Entry 3QFJ (X-ray diffraction, 2.29 A resolution); this record covers chains A and E of the 5 polymer chains in the assembly.

== Chain A ==
Protein: HLA class I histocompatibility antigen, A-2 alpha chain
Source organism: Homo sapiens
UniProtKB: P01892 (1A02_HUMAN); residues 1-275 here correspond to UniProt positions 25-299 (UniProt number = residue number + 24)
Amino-acid sequence (275 residues; numbered 1 to 275; the number before each row is that of its first residue):
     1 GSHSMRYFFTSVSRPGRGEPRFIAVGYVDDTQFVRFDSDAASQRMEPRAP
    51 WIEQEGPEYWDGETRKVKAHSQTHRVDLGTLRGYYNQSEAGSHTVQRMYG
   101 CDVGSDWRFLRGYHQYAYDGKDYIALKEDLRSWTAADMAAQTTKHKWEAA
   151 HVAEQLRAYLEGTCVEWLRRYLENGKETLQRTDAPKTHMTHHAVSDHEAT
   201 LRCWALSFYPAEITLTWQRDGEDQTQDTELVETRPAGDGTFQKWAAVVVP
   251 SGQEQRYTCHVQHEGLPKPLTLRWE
Cystine bridges: Cys101-Cys164, Cys203-Cys259

== Chain E ==
Protein: A6 beta chain
Source organism: Homo sapiens
Amino-acid sequence (245 residues; row label = number of the first residue in the row; note: 2 numbers in that range are skipped by the numbering (no residue carries them; nothing is unmodelled there)):
     1 NAGVTQTPKFQVLKTGQSMTLQCAQDMNHEYMSWYRQDPGMGLRLIHYSV
    51 GAGITDQGEVPNG
    65 YNVSRSTTEDFPLRLLSAAPSQTSVYFCASRPGLAGGRP
   105 EQYFGPGTRLTV
  116A T
   117 EDLKNVFPPEVAVFEPSEAEISHTQKATLVCLATGFYPDHVELSWWVNGK
   167 EVHSGVSTDPQPLKEQPALNDSRYALSSRLRVSATFWQDPRNHFRCQVQF
   217 YGLSENDEWTQDRAKPVTQIVSAEAWGRAD
Cystine bridges: Cys23-Cys92, Cys147-Cys212
Reported in the primary citation:
  - conformationally variable residues (loop rearrangement): Gly101

== Chain A / chain E interface ==
Pairs across the interface (9; chain A residue first):
  Gln72(A) with Leu98(E)
  Thr73(A) with Leu98(E)
  Lys146(A) with Ala99(E), hydrogen bond (side chain-backbone)
  Ala150(A) with Gly100(E); Gly101(E); Arg102(E)
  His151(A) with Arg102(E)
  Glu154(A) with Arg102(E), salt bridge
  Gln155(A) with Pro103(E)
Also at the interface, not in a pair above, chain A (8 interface residues in all): Ala69
The authors on this interface:
  - pairs named by the authors: Glu154(A)-Arg102(E) (salt bridge)

== Overview ==
The interface between chain A and chain E involves 8 residues on one side and 6 on the other; the contacts
include 1 hydrogen bond and 1 salt bridge. Polar contacts include Glu154(A)-Arg102(E) and Lys146(A)-Ala99(E).
The authors report a salt bridge between Glu154(A) and Arg102(E). The paper reports conformational variability
at Gly101(E).
Here chain A is HLA class I histocompatibility antigen, A-2 alpha chain and chain E is A6 beta chain, both
from Homo sapiens. Entry 3QFJ (The complex between TCR A6 and human Class I MHC HLA-A2 with the modified TAX
(Y5F) ...) was determined by X-ray diffraction together with 3QH3 from the same study.
